PDB entry 4BBS | X-ray diffraction, 3.60 A resolution | chains B and P of the 16 polymer chains in the assembly

[Chain B]
Name: DNA-directed RNA polymerase II subunit RPB2
Source organism: Saccharomyces cerevisiae
Notes: EC 2.7.7.6
UniProt: P08518 (RPB2_YEAST); residue numbers follow UniProt; this construct covers 1-1224
Chain sequence (1224 residues; each row starts with the number of its first residue):
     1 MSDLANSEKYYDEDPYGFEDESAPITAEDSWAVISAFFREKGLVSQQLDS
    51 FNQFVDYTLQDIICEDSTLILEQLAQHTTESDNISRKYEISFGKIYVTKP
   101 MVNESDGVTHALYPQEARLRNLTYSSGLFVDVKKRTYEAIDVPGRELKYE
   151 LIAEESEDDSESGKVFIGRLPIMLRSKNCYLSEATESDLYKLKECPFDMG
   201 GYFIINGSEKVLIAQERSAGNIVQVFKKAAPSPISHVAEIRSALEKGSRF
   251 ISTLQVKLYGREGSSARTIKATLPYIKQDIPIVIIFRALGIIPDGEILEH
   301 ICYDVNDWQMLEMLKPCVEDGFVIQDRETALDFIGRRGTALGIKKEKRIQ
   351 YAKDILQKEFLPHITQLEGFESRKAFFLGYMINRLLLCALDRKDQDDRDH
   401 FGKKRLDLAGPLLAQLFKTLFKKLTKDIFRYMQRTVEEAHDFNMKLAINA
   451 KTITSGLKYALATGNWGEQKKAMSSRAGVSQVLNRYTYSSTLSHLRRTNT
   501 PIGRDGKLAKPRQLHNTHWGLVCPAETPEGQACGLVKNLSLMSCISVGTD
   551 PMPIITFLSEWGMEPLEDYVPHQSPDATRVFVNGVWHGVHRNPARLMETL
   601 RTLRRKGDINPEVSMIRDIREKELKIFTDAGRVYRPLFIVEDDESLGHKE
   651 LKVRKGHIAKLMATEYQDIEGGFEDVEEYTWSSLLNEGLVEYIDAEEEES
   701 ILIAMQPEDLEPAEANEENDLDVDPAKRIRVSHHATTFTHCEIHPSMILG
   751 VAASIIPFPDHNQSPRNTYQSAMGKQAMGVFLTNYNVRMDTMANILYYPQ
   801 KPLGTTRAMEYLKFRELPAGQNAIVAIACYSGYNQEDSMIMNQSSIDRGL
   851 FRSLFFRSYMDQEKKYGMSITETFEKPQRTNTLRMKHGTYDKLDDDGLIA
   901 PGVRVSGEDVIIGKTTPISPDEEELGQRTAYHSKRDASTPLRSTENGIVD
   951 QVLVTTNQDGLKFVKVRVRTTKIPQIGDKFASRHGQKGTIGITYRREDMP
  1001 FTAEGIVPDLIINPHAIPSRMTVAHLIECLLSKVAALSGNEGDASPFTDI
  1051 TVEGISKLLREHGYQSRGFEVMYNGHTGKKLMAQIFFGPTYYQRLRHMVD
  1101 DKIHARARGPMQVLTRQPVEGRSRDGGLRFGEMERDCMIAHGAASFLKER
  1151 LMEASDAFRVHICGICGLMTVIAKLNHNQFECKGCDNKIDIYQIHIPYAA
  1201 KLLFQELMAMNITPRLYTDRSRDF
Not modelled in the structure: 1-19, 142-145, 152-162, 339-344, 503-508, 669-677, 716-721, 920-932
Metal / ion sites: Zn2+: Cys1163, Cys1166, Cys1182, Cys1185

[Chain P]
Molecule: 6-nt RNA strand
Sequence (6 nucleotides; each row starts with the number of its first residue):
     5 AUAUCA
Metal / ion sites: Mg2+: A10 (shared with 1 residue of chain A)

[Chain B / chain P interface]
Pairs across the interface (7; chain B residue first):
  Gln481(B) - U6(P)  hydrogen bond to the sugar
  Pro528(B) - U8(P)  phosphate contact
  Gln776(B) - U8(P)  hydrogen bond to the phosphate
  Gln776(B) - C9(P)  hydrogen bond to the phosphate
  Lys979(B) - A10(P)  salt bridge to the phosphate
  Lys987(B) - A10(P)  phosphate contact
  His1097(B) - C9(P)  sugar contact
Also at the interface, not in a pair above, chain B (11 interface residues in all): Ala477, Gly478, Val536, Ala772, Lys1102
Also at the interface, not in a pair above, chain P (6 interface residues in all): A5, A7

[Overview]
11 residues of chain B face 6 of chain P across their interface; the contacts include 3 hydrogen bonds and 1
salt bridge. Polar pairs include Gln481(B)-U6(P), Gln776(B)-U8(P) and Gln776(B)-C9(P). The Zn2+ site is built
by Cys1163(B), Cys1166(B), Cys1182(B) and Cys1185(B).
Chain B is DNA-directed RNA polymerase II subunit RPB2 (Saccharomyces cerevisiae) and chain P is a 6-nt RNA
strand; the structure, Structure of an initially transcribing RNA polymerase II-TFIIB complex, was determined
by X-ray diffraction, deposited together with 4BBR.
